Entry 1W5Y (X-ray diffraction, 1.90 A resolution); this record covers chains A and B.

# Chain A (and B)
Name: Pol polyprotein
Source organism: Human immunodeficiency virus
Notes: EC 3.4.23.16; chain B of this document is another copy of the same molecule, construct and numbering; everything in this record applies to it too
UniProt: P03366 (POL_HV1B1); residues -10 to 99 here correspond to UniProt positions 58-167 (UniProt number = residue number + 68)
Chain sequence (110 residues; each row starts with the number of its first residue; numbers below 1 keep their minus sign (Ala-10 is residue -10)):
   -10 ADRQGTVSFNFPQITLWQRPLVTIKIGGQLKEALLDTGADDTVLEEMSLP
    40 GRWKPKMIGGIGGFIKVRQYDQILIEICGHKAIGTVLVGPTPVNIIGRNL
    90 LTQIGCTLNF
Not modelled in the structure: -10 to 0
Ligand contacts: hiv-1 inhibitor (BE6; (2R,3R,4R,5R)-2,5-bis[(2,5-difluorobenzyl)oxy]-3,4-dihydroxy-N,n'-bis[(1S,2R)-2-hydroxy-2,3-dihydro-1H-inden-1-yl]hexanediamide): Arg8, Leu23, Asp25, Gly27, Ala28, Asp29, Asp30, Val32, Ile47, Gly48, Gly49, Ile50, Pro81, Val82, Ile84

# Interface between chain A and chain B
Pairs across the interface (91):
  Pro1(A) with Leu97(B); Asn98(B); Phe99(B), hydrogen bond (backbone-backbone)
  Gln2(A) with Thr96(B), hydrogen bond; Leu97(B); Asn98(B), hydrogen bond
  Ile3(A) with Thr96(B); Leu97(B), hydrogen bond (backbone-backbone); Phe99(B), hydrophobic
  Leu5(A) with Thr26(B); Arg87(B), hydrogen bond (backbone-side chain); Leu90(B), hydrophobic; Thr91(B); Cys95(B)
  Trp6(A) with Arg87(B), hydrogen bond (backbone-side chain); Thr91(B)
  Gln7(A) with Arg87(B)
  Arg8(A) with Asp29(B), salt bridge; Arg87(B)
  Pro9(A) with Thr26(B)
  Leu23(A) with Gly27(B)
  Leu24(A) with Thr26(B), hydrogen bond (backbone-side chain); Leu97(B), hydrophobic
  Asp25(A) with Asp25(B); Thr26(B); Gly27(B), hydrogen bond (side chain-backbone)
  Thr26(A) with Leu5(B); Pro9(B); Leu24(B), hydrogen bond (side chain-backbone); Asp25(B); Thr26(B), hydrogen bond (side chain-backbone); Leu97(B)
  Gly27(A) with Leu23(B); Asp25(B), hydrogen bond (backbone-side chain)
  Asp29(A) with Arg8(B), salt bridge
  Ile47(A) with Ile50(B), hydrophobic
  Gly49(A) with Ile50(B); Pro81(B)
  Ile50(A) with Gly49(B); Ile50(B); Gly51(B), hydrogen bond (backbone-backbone); Gly52(B); Ile54(B), hydrophobic; Ile84(B), hydrophobic
  Gly51(A) with Gly51(B); Gly52(B); Ile54(B)
  Gly52(A) with Gly51(B)
  Ile54(A) with Ile50(B)
  Arg87(A) with Leu5(B), hydrogen bond (side chain-backbone); Trp6(B), hydrogen bond (side chain-backbone); Gln7(B); Arg8(B); Pro9(B)
  Leu90(A) with Leu5(B), hydrophobic
  Thr91(A) with Leu5(B); Trp6(B)
  Gln92(A) with Trp6(B)
  Ile93(A) with Phe99(B)
  Gly94(A) with Asn98(B); Phe99(B)
  Cys95(A) with Leu5(B); Leu97(B), hydrophobic; Asn98(B); Phe99(B), hydrophobic
  Thr96(A) with Gln2(B); Ile3(B); Thr96(B); Leu97(B); Asn98(B), hydrogen bond (backbone-backbone)
  Leu97(A) with Pro1(B); Gln2(B); Ile3(B), hydrogen bond (backbone-backbone); Leu24(B), hydrophobic; Thr26(B); Cys95(B), hydrophobic; Thr96(B); Leu97(B), hydrophobic
  Asn98(A) with Pro1(B); Gln2(B), hydrogen bond; Gly94(B); Cys95(B); Thr96(B), hydrogen bond (backbone-backbone); Asn98(B), hydrogen bond
  Phe99(A) with Pro1(B), hydrogen bond (backbone-backbone); Ile3(B), hydrophobic; Cys67(B), hydrophobic; His69(B); Ile93(B); Gly94(B); Cys95(B), hydrophobic
Interface residues without a listed pair, chain A (39 interface residues in all): Thr4, Val32, Gly48, Cys67, His69, Thr80, Pro81, Ile84
Interface residues without a listed pair, chain B (36 interface residues in all): Thr4, Ile47, Phe53

# In short
The interface between chain A and chain B involves 39 residues on one side and 36 on the other; the contacts
include 20 hydrogen bonds and 2 salt bridges. Among the polar pairs are Arg8(A)-Asp29(B), Gln2(A)-Thr96(B) and
Gln2(A)-Asn98(B). Chain A binds hiv-1 inhibitor.
Both chains are Pol polyprotein (Human immunodeficiency virus). Entry 1W5Y (HIV-1 protease in complex with
fluoro substituted diol-based C2- symmetric inhibitor) was determined by X-ray diffraction, deposited together
with 1EC0, 1W5W, 1W5X and 1W5V.
